5G13 - chains A and B; structure by X-ray diffraction, 1.99 A resolution.

Chain A (and B):
Protein: HDAH
Organism: Pseudomonas aeruginosa
Notes: chain B of this document is another copy of the same molecule, construct and numbering; everything in this record applies to it too
UniProtKB: Q9HXM1 (Q9HXM1_PSEAE); residues 2-380 here = UniProt positions 2-380
Chain sequence (379 residues; each row starts with the number of its first residue):
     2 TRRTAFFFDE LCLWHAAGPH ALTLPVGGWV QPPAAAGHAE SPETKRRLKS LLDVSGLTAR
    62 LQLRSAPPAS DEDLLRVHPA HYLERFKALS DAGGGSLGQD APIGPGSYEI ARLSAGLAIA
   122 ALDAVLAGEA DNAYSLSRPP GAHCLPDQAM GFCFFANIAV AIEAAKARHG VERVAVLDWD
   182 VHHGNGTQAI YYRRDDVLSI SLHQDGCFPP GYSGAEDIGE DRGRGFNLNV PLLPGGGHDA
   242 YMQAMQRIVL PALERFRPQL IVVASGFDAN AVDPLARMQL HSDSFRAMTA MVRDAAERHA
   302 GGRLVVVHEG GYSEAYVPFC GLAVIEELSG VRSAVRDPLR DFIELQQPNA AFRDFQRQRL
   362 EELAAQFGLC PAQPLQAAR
Unresolved in the structure: 372-380 (chain B: 378-380)
Differences from the reference sequence: engineered mutation Ala143 (His in Q9HXM1)
Curated features (UniProtKB/Swiss-Prot):
  - active site: His144 (Proton donor/acceptor)
  - binding site (Zn(2+)): Asp181, His183, Asp269
  - site: Tyr313 (Polarizes the scissile carbonyl of the substrate)

Chain A / chain B interface:
Residue-residue contacts - 87 pairs, chain A then chain B:
  Ala22(A) - Arg48(B)
  Ala22(A) - Ala316(B)
  Leu23(A) - Val273(B)  hydrophobic
  Leu23(A) - Ala316(B)  hydrophobic
  Leu25(A) - Pro339(B)  hydrophobic
  Leu25(A) - Leu340(B)  hydrophobic
  Trp30(A) - Leu52(B)
  Trp30(A) - Phe320(B)
  Trp30(A) - Ala335(B)
  Trp30(A) - Val336(B)
  Trp30(A) - Arg337(B)
  Gln32(A) - Arg48(B)  hydrogen bond (backbone-side chain)
  Gln32(A) - Ser51(B)
  Pro33(A) - Arg48(B)  hydrogen bond (backbone-side chain)
  Pro34(A) - Arg48(B)
  Ala35(A) - Glu44(B)
  Ala36(A) - Ala36(B)  hydrophobic
  Glu44(A) - Ala35(B)
  Arg48(A) - Ala22(B)
  Arg48(A) - Gln32(B)  hydrogen bond (side chain-backbone)
  Arg48(A) - Pro33(B)  hydrogen bond (side chain-backbone)
  Arg48(A) - Pro34(B)
  Ser51(A) - Gln32(B)
  Leu52(A) - Trp30(B)
  Val55(A) - Trp30(B)  hydrophobic
  Asp206(A) - Asn350(B)  hydrogen bond
  Gly207(A) - Leu346(B)
  Gly207(A) - Gln347(B)
  Cys208(A) - Phe343(B)
  Cys208(A) - Gln347(B)
  Phe209(A) - Phe343(B)  hydrophobic
  Pro211(A) - Phe343(B)  hydrophobic
  Pro211(A) - Leu346(B)  hydrophobic
  Gly212(A) - Leu346(B)  hydrogen bond (backbone-backbone)
  Pro235(A) - Pro235(B)
  Pro235(A) - Gly236(B)
  Pro235(A) - Gln280(B)
  Pro235(A) - Phe353(B)
  Gly236(A) - Pro235(B)
  Gly236(A) - Gly236(B)
  Asn271(A) - Arg278(B)  hydrogen bond (backbone-side chain)
  Ala272(A) - Arg278(B)  hydrogen bond (backbone-side chain)
  Val273(A) - Leu23(B)  hydrophobic
  Val273(A) - Pro275(B)
  Val273(A) - Arg278(B)
  Asp274(A) - Arg278(B)  hydrogen bond (backbone-side chain)
  Pro275(A) - Val273(B)
  Ala277(A) - Arg278(B)  hydrogen bond (backbone-side chain)
  Arg278(A) - Asn271(B)  hydrogen bond (side chain-backbone)
  Arg278(A) - Ala272(B)  hydrogen bond (side chain-backbone)
  Arg278(A) - Val273(B)
  Arg278(A) - Asp274(B)  hydrogen bond (side chain-backbone)
  Arg278(A) - Ala277(B)  hydrogen bond (side chain-backbone)
  Arg278(A) - Arg278(B)
  Arg278(A) - Met279(B)  hydrogen bond (side chain-backbone)
  Arg278(A) - Gln280(B)
  Met279(A) - Arg278(B)  hydrogen bond (backbone-side chain)
  Gln280(A) - Gln205(B)
  Gln280(A) - Pro235(B)
  Gln280(A) - Arg278(B)
  Ala316(A) - Ala22(B)
  Ala316(A) - Leu23(B)  hydrophobic
  Phe320(A) - Trp30(B)
  Ala335(A) - Trp30(B)
  Val336(A) - Trp30(B)
  Arg337(A) - Trp30(B)
  Pro339(A) - Leu25(B)  hydrophobic
  Leu340(A) - Leu25(B)  hydrophobic
  Phe343(A) - Phe209(B)  hydrophobic
  Phe343(A) - Pro211(B)  hydrophobic
  Leu346(A) - Gly207(B)
  Leu346(A) - Pro211(B)
  Leu346(A) - Gly212(B)  hydrogen bond (backbone-backbone)
  Gln347(A) - Gly207(B)
  Gln347(A) - Cys208(B)
  Asn350(A) - Asp206(B)  hydrogen bond
  Asn350(A) - Leu234(B)
  Asn350(A) - Arg360(B)
  Ala352(A) - Phe356(B)
  Ala352(A) - Arg360(B)
  Phe353(A) - Leu234(B)  hydrophobic
  Phe353(A) - Pro235(B)
  Phe353(A) - Phe353(B)  hydrophobic
  Phe356(A) - Ala352(B)
  Phe356(A) - Phe356(B)  hydrophobic
  Arg360(A) - Asn350(B)
  Arg360(A) - Ala352(B)
Other interface residues (no listed pair), chain A (53 interface residues in all): Thr24, Val31, Ala37, Ser56, Gln205, Leu234, Glu315
Other interface residues (no listed pair), chain B (52 interface residues in all): Thr24, Val31, Val55, Ser56, Glu315

In short:
53 residues of chain A and 52 residues of chain B are in contact, with 18 hydrogen bonds. Polar contacts
include Gln32(A)-Arg48(B), Pro33(A)-Arg48(B) and Asp206(A)-Asn350(B). Curated annotation (UniProt) lists
active-site residue His144(A) and 3 Zn2+-binding residues on chain A.
Both chains are HDAH (Pseudomonas aeruginosa). Entry 5G13 (Pseudomonas aeruginosa HDAH (H143A) unliganded) was
determined by X-ray diffraction, deposited together with 5G0Y, 5G12, 5G0X, 5G10 and 5G11.
